PDB entry 3EMY | X-ray diffraction, 1.85 A resolution | chains A and B

# Chain A
Protein: Trichoderma reesei Aspartic protease
Organism: Hypocrea jecorina
UniProt: Q2WBH2 (Q2WBH2_TRIRE); the construct lacks a stretch of the UniProt sequence and is renumbered around it, so the offset changes along the chain: -2 to 63 = UniProt 79-144; 64-80 = UniProt 146-162; 81-134 = UniProt 164-217; 135-159 = UniProt 219-243; 7 more segments
Amino-acid sequence (329 residues; each row starts with the number of its first residue; note: 9 numbers in that range are skipped by the numbering (no residue carries them; nothing is unmodelled there); a row labelled like 282A-282B holds insertion residues (282A, then the next letters in order); numbers below 1 keep their minus sign (PCA-2 is residue -2)):
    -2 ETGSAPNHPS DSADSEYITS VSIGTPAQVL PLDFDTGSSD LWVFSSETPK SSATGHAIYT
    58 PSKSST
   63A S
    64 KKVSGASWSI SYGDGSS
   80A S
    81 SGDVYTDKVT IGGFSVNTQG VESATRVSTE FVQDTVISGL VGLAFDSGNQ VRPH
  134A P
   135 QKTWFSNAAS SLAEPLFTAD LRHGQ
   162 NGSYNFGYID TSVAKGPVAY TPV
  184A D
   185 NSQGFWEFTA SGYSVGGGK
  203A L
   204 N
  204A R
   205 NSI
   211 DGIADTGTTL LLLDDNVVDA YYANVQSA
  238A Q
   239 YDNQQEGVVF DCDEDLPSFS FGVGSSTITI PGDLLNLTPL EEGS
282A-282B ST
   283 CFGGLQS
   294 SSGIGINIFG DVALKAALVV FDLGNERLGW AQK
Modified / non-standard residues: Glu-2 (pyroglutamic acid; PCA)
Cystine bridges: Cys250-Cys283
From the paper describing this entry:
  - conformationally variable residues (domain motion): Gly76, Asp77, Ile297
  - binding site for Pepstatin (chain B): Asp32, Gly34, Ser74, Tyr75, Gly76, Asp77, Phe111, Leu120, Phe189, Asp215, Gly217, Thr219, Leu222, Ile297, Ile299
  - contacts within the chain: Thr33-Ala214 (hydrogen bond), Thr33-Trp190 (water-mediated contact), His53-Phe111 (hydrogen bond), His53-Val112 (hydrogen bond), His53-Asp114 (hydrogen bond), His53-Ile117 (hydrogen bond), Thr33-Thr216 (hydrogen bond), Phe31-Thr216 (hydrogen bond), Thr216-Asp304
  - catalytic residues: Asp32, Asp215
  - catalytic residues: Thr216, Asp304 (proposed by the authors, not directly observed)

# Chain B
Protein: Pepstatin
Amino-acid sequence (6 residues; row label = number of the first residue in the row):
   327 XVVXAX
Modified / non-standard residues: IVA (isovaleric acid) at position 327; STA (statine) at position 330; STA (statine) at position 332

# How chain A and chain B interact
Pairs across the interface (33):
  Ser12(A) - Val328(B)
  Asp30(A) - STA_330(B)
  Asp32(A) - STA_330(B)
  Gly34(A) - STA_330(B)
  Gly34(A) - Ala331(B)  hydrogen bond (backbone-backbone)
  Ser35(A) - Ala331(B)
  Ile73(A) - Ala331(B)  hydrophobic
  Ser74(A) - Ala331(B)
  Ser74(A) - STA_332(B)
  Tyr75(A) - Val329(B)
  Tyr75(A) - STA_330(B)
  Tyr75(A) - Ala331(B)
  Tyr75(A) - STA_332(B)
  Gly76(A) - Val329(B)  hydrogen bond (backbone-backbone)
  Gly76(A) - STA_330(B)  hydrogen bond (backbone-backbone)
  Gly76(A) - STA_332(B)
  Asp77(A) - Val328(B)
  Asp77(A) - Val329(B)  hydrogen bond (side chain-backbone)
  Asp77(A) - STA_330(B)
  Ser79(A) - STA_330(B)
  Phe189(A) - Ala331(B)
  Phe189(A) - STA_332(B)
  Asp215(A) - STA_330(B)
  Gly217(A) - Val328(B)
  Gly217(A) - Val329(B)
  Gly217(A) - STA_330(B)  hydrogen bond (backbone-backbone)
  Thr218(A) - Val328(B)
  Thr218(A) - Val329(B)
  Thr218(A) - STA_330(B)
  Thr219(A) - IVA_327(B)
  Thr219(A) - Val328(B)  hydrogen bond (side chain-backbone)
  Ile299(A) - STA_332(B)
  Ile301(A) - Val329(B)  hydrophobic
Also at the interface, not in a pair above, chain A (25 interface residues in all): Glu13, Phe111, Leu120, Leu220, Leu222, Leu275, Ile297

# Summary
25 residues of chain A face 6 of chain B across their interface, with 6 hydrogen bonds. Polar pairs include
Asp77(A)-Val329(B), Thr219(A)-Val328(B) and Gly34(A)-Ala331(B). The paper reports catalytic residues Asp32(A),
Asp215(A) and Thr216(A) among others; a binding site for Pepstatin (chain B) at Asp32(A), Gly34(A) and
Ser74(A) among others.
Chain A is Trichoderma reesei Aspartic protease (Hypocrea jecorina) and chain B is Pepstatin; the structure,
Crystal structure of Trichoderma reesei aspartic proteinase complexed with pepstatin A, was determined by
X-ray diffraction together with 3C9X from the same study.
